PDB entry 4ZFA | X-ray diffraction, 2.77 A resolution | chain A

== Chain A ==
Name: Bifunctional P-450/NADPH-P450 reductase
Organism: Bacillus megaterium
Notes: EC 1.14.14.1, 1.6.2.4; engineered mutation(s): R47L, F81I, F87V, L188Q, E267V
UniProt: P14779 (CPXB_BACME); residues 0-460 here correspond to UniProt positions 1-461 (UniProt number = residue number + 1)
Sequence (468 residues; numbered 0 to 467; the number before each row is that of its first residue; numbering starts at 0):
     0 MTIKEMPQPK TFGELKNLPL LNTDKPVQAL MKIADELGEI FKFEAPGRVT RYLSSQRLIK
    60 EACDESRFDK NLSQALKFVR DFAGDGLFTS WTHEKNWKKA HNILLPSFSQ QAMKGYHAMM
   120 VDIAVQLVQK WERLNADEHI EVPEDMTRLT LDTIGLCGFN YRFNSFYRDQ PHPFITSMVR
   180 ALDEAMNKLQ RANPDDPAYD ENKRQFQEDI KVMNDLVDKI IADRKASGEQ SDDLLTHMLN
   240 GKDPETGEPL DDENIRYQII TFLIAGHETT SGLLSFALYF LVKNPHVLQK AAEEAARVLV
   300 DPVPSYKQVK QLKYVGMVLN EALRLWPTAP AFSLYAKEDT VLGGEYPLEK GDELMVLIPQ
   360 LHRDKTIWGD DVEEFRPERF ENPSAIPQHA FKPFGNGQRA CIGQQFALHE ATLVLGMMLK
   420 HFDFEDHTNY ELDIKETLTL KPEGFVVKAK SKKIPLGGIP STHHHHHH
Not modelled in the structure: 0, 461-467
Sequence notes: expression tag (461-467)
UniProt features mapped onto this chain:
  - binding site ((9Z)-hexadecenoate): Tyr51
  - binding site (heme): Cys400
  - site: Thr268 (Important for catalytic activity)
Metal / ion sites: Ni2+ site 1: Thr1, Asp338, Glu348; Ni2+ site 2: His138, His426; Ni2+ site 3 near His236 (its only coordinating residue here); heme Fe: Cys400 (together with 1,2-ethanediol)
Small-molecule neighbours: heme (HEM): Lys69, Leu75, Leu86, Phe87, Trp96, His100, Phe107, Thr260, Phe261, Ala264, Gly265, Thr268, Thr269, Leu272, Leu322, Thr327, Ala328, Phe331, Ser332, Pro392, Phe393, Gly394, Gln397, Arg398, Ala399, Cys400, Ile401, Gly402, Phe405, Ala406
What the authors report for this chain:
  - Ni2+ coordination: His138, His236, Asp338, Glu348, His426
  - contacts within the chain: Phe81-Leu181, Phe81-Phe205, Phe81-Ile209, Phe81-Ile263, Glu267-Lys440 (salt bridge), Glu267-Thr438 (hydrogen bond)
  - binding site for pentaethylene glycol: Phe87, Leu188, Ile263, Leu437
  - mutagenesis - R47L/F81I/F87V/L188Q/E267V, F81I, E267V (1 M): decreased stability
  - contacts within the chain: Ile122-Leu148 (hydrophobic contact), Leu150-His266 (hydrophobic contact), Ala180-Phe205 (hydrophobic contact), Phe173-Met212 (hydrophobic contact) (from molecular simulation)

== Summary ==
Chain A binds heme. Thr1, Asp338 and Glu348 form the Ni2+ site 1. His138 and His426 form the Ni2+ site 2.
Curated annotation (UniProt) lists (9Z)-hexadecenoate-binding residue Tyr51 and heme-binding residue Cys400.
From the paper: a binding site for pentaethylene glycol at Phe87, Leu188 and Ile263 among others;
R47L/F81I/F87V/L188Q/E267V, F81I and E267V reduce stability.
Chain A is Bifunctional P-450/NADPH-P450 reductase (Bacillus megaterium); the structure, Cytochrome P450 wild
type from BM3 with bound PEG, was determined by X-ray diffraction (same publication as 4ZF6, 4ZF8 and 4ZFB).
